PDB entry 8EUJ | electron microscopy, 3.36 A resolution | chains C and I of the 10 polymer chains in the assembly

Chain C:
Molecule: Histone H2A type 1
UniProtKB: Q6AZJ8 (Q6AZJ8_XENLA); residues 1-130 here = UniProt positions 1-130
Chain sequence (130 residues; row label = number of the first residue in the row):
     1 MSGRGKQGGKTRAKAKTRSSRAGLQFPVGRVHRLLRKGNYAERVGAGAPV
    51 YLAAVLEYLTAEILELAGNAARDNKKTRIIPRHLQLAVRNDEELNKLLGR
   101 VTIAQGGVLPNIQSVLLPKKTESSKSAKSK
Disordered / not traced: 1-15, 122-130

Chain I:
Molecule: 227-nt DNA strand
Sequence (227 nucleotides; row label = number of the first residue in the row; numbers below 1 keep their minus sign (DC-73 is residue -73)):
   -73 CTGGAGAATCCCGGTGCCGAGGCCGCTCAATTGGTCGTAGACAGCTCTAG
   -23 CACCGCTTAAACGCACGTACGCGCTGTCCCCCGCGTTTTAACCGCCAAGG
    27 GGATTACTCCCTAGTCTCCAGGCACGTGTCAGATATATACATCCTGTGCA
    77 TGTATTGAACAGCGACCTTGCCGGTGCCAGTCGGATAGTGTTCCGAGCTC
   127 CCACTCTAGAGGATCCCCGGGTACCGA
Disordered / not traced: -73, 73-153

How chain C and chain I interact:
Contacting residue pairs - 16 pairs, chain C then chain I:
  Lys16(C) - DA46(I)  salt bridge to the phosphate
  Arg30(C) - DG48(I)  phosphate contact
  Arg30(C) - DC49(I)  salt bridge to the phosphate
  Glu42(C) - DA39(I)  phosphate contact
  Arg43(C) - DT38(I)  hydrogen bond to the sugar
  Arg43(C) - DA39(I)  phosphate contact
  Val44(C) - DT38(I)  sugar contact
  Val44(C) - DA39(I)  hydrogen bond to the phosphate
  Gly45(C) - DT38(I)  sugar contact
  Ala46(C) - DT38(I)  phosphate contact
  Lys76(C) - DG58(I)  phosphate contact
  Lys76(C) - DA59(I)  phosphate contact
  Thr77(C) - DA57(I)  phosphate contact
  Thr77(C) - DG58(I)  hydrogen bond to the phosphate
  Arg78(C) - DA57(I)  phosphate contact
  Arg78(C) - DG58(I)  hydrogen bond to the phosphate
Interface residues without a listed pair, chain C (13 interface residues in all): Thr17, Arg36, Thr121
Interface residues without a listed pair, chain I (10 interface residues in all): DG47, DC69

In short:
13 residues of chain C face 10 of chain I across their interface; the contacts include 4 hydrogen bonds and 2
salt bridges. Polar contacts include Arg43(C)-DT38(I), Val44(C)-DA39(I) and Thr77(C)-DG58(I).
Chain C is Histone H2A type 1 and chain I is a 227-nt DNA strand; the structure, Class2 of the
INO80-Nucleosome complex, was determined by electron microscopy together with 8ETS, 8ETT, 8ETU, 8ETV, 8ETW,
8EU9, 8EUE and 8EUF from the same study.
